Entry 4BOR (electron microscopy, 42.00 A resolution (very low resolution: no residue pairs are listed; an interface is given only as per-side residue counts)); this record covers chains A and E of the 5 polymer chains in the assembly.

# Chain A
Name: Acetylcholine receptor subunit alpha
Source organism: Torpedo marmorata
UniProtKB: P02711 (ACHA_TORMA); residues -23 to 437 here correspond to UniProt positions 1-461 (UniProt number = residue number + 24)
Amino-acid sequence (461 residues; numbered -23 to 437; the number before each row is that of its first residue; numbers below 1 keep their minus sign (Met-23 is residue -23)):
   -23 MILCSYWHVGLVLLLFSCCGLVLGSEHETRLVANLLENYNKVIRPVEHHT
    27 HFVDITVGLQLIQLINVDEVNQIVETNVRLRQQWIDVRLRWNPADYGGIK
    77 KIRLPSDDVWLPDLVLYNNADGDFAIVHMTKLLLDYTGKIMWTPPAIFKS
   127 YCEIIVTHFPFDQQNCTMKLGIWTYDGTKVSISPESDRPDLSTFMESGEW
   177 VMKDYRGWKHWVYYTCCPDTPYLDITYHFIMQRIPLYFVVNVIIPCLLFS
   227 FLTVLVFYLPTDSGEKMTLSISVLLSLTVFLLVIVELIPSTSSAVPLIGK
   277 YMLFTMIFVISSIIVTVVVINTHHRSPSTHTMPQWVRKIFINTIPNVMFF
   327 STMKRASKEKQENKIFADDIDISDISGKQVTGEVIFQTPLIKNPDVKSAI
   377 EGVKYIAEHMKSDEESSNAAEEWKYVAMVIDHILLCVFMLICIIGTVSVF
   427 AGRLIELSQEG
Disordered / not traced: -23 to 0, 307-373
Swiss-Prot annotation at these positions:
  - glycosylation: Asn141 (N-linked (GlcNAc...) asparagine)
Disulfide bonds: Cys128-Cys142, Cys192-Cys193

# Chain E
Name: Acetylcholine receptor gamma subunit
Source organism: Torpedo marmorata
UniProtKB: Q6S3H9 (Q6S3H9_TORMA); residues -16 to 488 here correspond to UniProt positions 1-505 (UniProt number = residue number + 17)
Amino-acid sequence (505 residues; row label = number of the first residue in the row; numbers below 1 keep their minus sign (Met-16 is residue -16)):
   -16 MVLTLLLIICLALEVRSNEEGRLIEKLLGDYDKRIKPAKTLDHVIDVTLK
    34 LTLTNLISLNEKEEALTTNVWIEIQWNDYRLSWNTSEYEGIDLVRIPSEL
    84 LWLPDVVLENNVDGQFEVAYYANVLVYNDGSMYWLPPAIYRSTCPIAVTY
   134 FPFDWQNCSLVFRSQTYNAHEVNLQLSAEEGEVVEWIHIDPEDFTENGEW
   184 TIRHRPAKKNYNWQLTKDDIDFQEIIFFLIIQRKPLFYIINIIAPCVLIS
   234 SLVVLVYFLPAQAGGQKCTLSISVLLAQTIFLFLIAQKVPETSLNVPLIG
   284 KYLIFVMFVSLVIVTNCVIVLNVSLRTPNTHSLSEKIKHLFLEFLPKYLG
   334 MHLEPSEETPEKPQPRRRSSFGIMIKAEEYILKKPRSELMFEEQKDRHGL
   384 KRVNKMTSDIDIGTTVDLYKDLANFAPEIKSCVEACNFIAKSTKEQNDSG
   434 SENENWVLIGKVIDKACFWIALLLFSLGTLAIFLTGHLNQVPEFPFPGDP
   484 RKYVP
Disordered / not traced: -16 to 0, 165-171, 315-413, 478-488
Disulfide bonds: Cys127-Cys141

# Chain A / chain E interface
At this resolution (42 A) residue pairs are not listed: 36 residues of chain A and 38 of chain E lie at the interface.

# Summary
36 residues of chain A face 38 of chain E across their interface.
Chain A is Acetylcholine receptor subunit alpha and chain E is Acetylcholine receptor gamma subunit, both from
Torpedo marmorata; the structure, The structure and super-organization of acetylcholine receptor-rapsyn
complexes class D, was determined by electron microscopy, deposited together with 4BOG, 4BOI, 4BON, 4BOO and
4BOT.
